5YLV - chains A and B; structure by X-ray diffraction, 2.80 A resolution.

[Chain A]
Molecule: Potassium-transporting ATPase alpha chain 1
From: Sus scrofa
Notes: EC 3.6.3.10
UniProtKB: P19156 (ATP4A_PIG); residues 0-1033 here correspond to UniProt positions 1-1034 (UniProt number = residue number + 1)
Amino-acid sequence (1034 residues; each row starts with the number of its first residue; numbering starts at 0):
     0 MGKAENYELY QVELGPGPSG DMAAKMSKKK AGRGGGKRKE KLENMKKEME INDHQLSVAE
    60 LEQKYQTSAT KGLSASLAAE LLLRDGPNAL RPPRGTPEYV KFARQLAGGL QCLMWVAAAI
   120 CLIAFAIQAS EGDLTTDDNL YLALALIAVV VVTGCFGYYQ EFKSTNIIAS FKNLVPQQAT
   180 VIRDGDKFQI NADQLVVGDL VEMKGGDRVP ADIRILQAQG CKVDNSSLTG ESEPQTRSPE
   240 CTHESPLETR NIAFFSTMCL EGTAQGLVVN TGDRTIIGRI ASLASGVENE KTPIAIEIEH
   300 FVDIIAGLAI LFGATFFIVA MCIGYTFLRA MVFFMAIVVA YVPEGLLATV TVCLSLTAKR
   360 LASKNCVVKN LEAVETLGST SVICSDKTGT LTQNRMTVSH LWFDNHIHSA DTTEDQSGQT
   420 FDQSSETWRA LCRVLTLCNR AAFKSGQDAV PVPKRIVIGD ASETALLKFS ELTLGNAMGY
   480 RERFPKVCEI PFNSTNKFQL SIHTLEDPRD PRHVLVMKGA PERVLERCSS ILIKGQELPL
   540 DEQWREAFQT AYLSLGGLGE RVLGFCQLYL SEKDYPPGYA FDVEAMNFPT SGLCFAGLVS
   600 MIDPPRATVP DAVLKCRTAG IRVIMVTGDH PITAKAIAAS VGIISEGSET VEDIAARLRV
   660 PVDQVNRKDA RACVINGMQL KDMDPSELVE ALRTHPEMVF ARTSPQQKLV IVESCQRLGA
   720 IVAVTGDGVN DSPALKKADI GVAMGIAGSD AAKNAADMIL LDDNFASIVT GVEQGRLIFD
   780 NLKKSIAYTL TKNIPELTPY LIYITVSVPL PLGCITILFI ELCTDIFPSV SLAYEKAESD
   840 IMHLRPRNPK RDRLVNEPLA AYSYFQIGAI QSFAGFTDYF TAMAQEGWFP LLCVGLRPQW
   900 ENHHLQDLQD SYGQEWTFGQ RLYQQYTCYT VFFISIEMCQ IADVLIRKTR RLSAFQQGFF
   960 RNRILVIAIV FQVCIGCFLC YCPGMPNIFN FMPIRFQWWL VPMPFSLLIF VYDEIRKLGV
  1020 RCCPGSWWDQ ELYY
Disordered / not traced: 0-46
Sequence notes: engineered mutation Cys220 (Arg221 in P19156), Cys593 (Ser594 in P19156), Ser1005 (Gly1006 in P19156)
Modified / non-standard residues: Asp385 (aspartate beryllium trifluoride; BFD)
Swiss-Prot annotation at these positions:
  - active site: Asp385 (4-aspartylphosphate intermediate)
  - binding site (K(+)): Val338, Ala339, Val341, Glu343, Glu795, Glu820
  - binding site (Mg(2+)): Asp385, Thr387, Asp726, Asp730
  - modified residue: Tyr6 (Phosphotyrosine), Tyr9 (Phosphotyrosine), Ser26 (Phosphoserine), Ser461 (Phosphoserine), Ser599 (Phosphoserine), Ser838 (Phosphoserine), Ser952 (Phosphoserine)
Ion coordination: rubidium ion site 1: Asp183, Asp185, Ser408, Gln418, Thr419; rubidium ion site 2 near Val341 (its only coordinating residue here); Mg2+: Asp385, Thr387, Asp726; rubidium ion site 3: Lys735, Ala737, Asp756
Small-molecule neighbours:
  - 8WX (2-(2-methyl-8-phenylmethoxy-imidazo[1,2-a]pyridin-3-yl)ethanenitrile): Ile119, Cys120, Ala123, Asp137, Asn138, Leu141, Val331, Met334, Ala335, Val338, Ala339, Glu795, Leu796, Pro798, Tyr799, Leu809, Pro810, Leu811, Gly812, Cys813
  - O-dodecanyl octaethylene glycol (CE1), molecule 1: Thr876, Ile993, Arg994, Phe995, Gln996, Leu999, Val1000, Pro1003, Phe1004
  - O-dodecanyl octaethylene glycol (CE1), molecule 2: Thr880, Gln884, Gln996
What the authors report for this chain:
  - mutagenesis - Y799W: increased catalytic activity on in the absence of K+
  - mutagenesis - E343D: abolished catalytic activity (citing earlier work)
  - mutagenesis - E343Q, E795D: decreased binding to K+ (citing earlier work)
  - mutagenesis - E795Q: unchanged binding to K+ (citing earlier work)
  - mutagenesis - D824N: increased catalytic activity (citing earlier work)
  - mutagenesis - Y799W: increased catalytic activity on vonoprazan
  - mutagenesis - Y799W/I803S, Y799W/I803S/L809S, Y799W/I803S/C813S, Y799W/I803S/I816S: increased catalytic activity on K+
  - mutagenesis - Y799W/L811G: decreased catalytic activity on K+

[Chain B]
Molecule: Potassium-transporting ATPase subunit beta
From: Sus scrofa
UniProtKB: P18434 (ATP4B_PIG); residue numbers follow UniProt; this construct covers 2-290
Amino-acid sequence (289 residues; each row starts with the number of its first residue):
     2 AALQEKKSCS QRMEEFQRYC WNPDTGQMLG RTLSRWVWIS LYYVAFYVVM SGIFALCIYV
    62 LMRTIDPYTP DYQDQLKSPG VTLRPDVYGE KGLDISYNVS DSTTWAGLAH TLHRFLAGYS
   122 PAAQEGSINC TSEKYFFQES FLAPNHTKFS CKFTADMLQN CSGRPDPTFG FAEGKPCFII
   182 KMNRIVKFLP GNSTAPRVDC AFLDQPRDGP PLQVEYFPAN GTYSLHYFPY YGKKAQPHYS
   242 NPLVAAKLLN VPRNRDVVIV CKILAEHVSF DNPHDPYEGK VEFKLKIQK
Disordered / not traced: 2-29
Disulfides: Cys131-Cys152, Cys162-Cys178, Cys201-Cys262
Covalently attached groups: N-acetylglucosamine (NAG) linked to Asn99, Asn130, Asn161; covalent link Gln139-Lys149
Small-molecule neighbours: O-dodecanyl octaethylene glycol (CE1): Cys58, Leu62, Thr65, Tyr73

[Interface between chain A and chain B]
Contacting residue pairs (75):
  Ala860(A) with Tyr44(B)
  Phe864(A) with Tyr48(B)
  Gln865(A) with Tyr44(B), hydrogen bond; Phe47(B)
  Ile869(A) with Phe47(B), hydrophobic; Met51(B), hydrophobic
  Phe872(A) with Met51(B), hydrophobic; Ser52(B); Phe55(B), hydrophobic
  Thr876(A) with Phe55(B)
  Phe879(A) with Phe55(B), hydrophobic; Leu62(B), hydrophobic
  Thr880(A) with Leu62(B)
  Ala883(A) with Leu62(B), hydrophobic; Met63(B), hydrophobic
  Gln884(A) with Asp72(B); Tyr73(B), hydrogen bond (backbone-backbone)
  Glu885(A) with Tyr73(B); Gln74(B); Asp75(B), hydrogen bond (side chain-backbone)
  Phe888(A) with Ile66(B), hydrophobic
  Pro889(A) with Met63(B)
  His903(A) with Tyr89(B), hydrogen bond (backbone-side chain)
  Gln905(A) with Thr83(B); Tyr89(B); Asn184(B), hydrogen bond (backbone-side chain); Tyr278(B)
  Asp906(A) with Thr83(B), hydrogen bond; Arg85(B), salt bridge; Lys182(B); Asn184(B)
  Gln908(A) with Arg185(B)
  Tyr911(A) with Asp67(B), hydrogen bond (side chain-backbone); Thr70(B), hydrogen bond (side chain-backbone); Pro71(B), hydrophobic; Asp72(B); Tyr231(B); Gly233(B); Lys234(B), hydrogen bond (backbone-backbone)
  Gly912(A) with Arg185(B), hydrogen bond (backbone-side chain); Tyr231(B)
  Gln913(A) with Pro71(B); Gln74(B); Leu77(B); Arg185(B); Ile186(B); Val187(B), hydrogen bond (side chain-backbone)
  Glu914(A) with Met183(B); Asn184(B), hydrogen bond (backbone-side chain); Arg185(B), salt bridge; Asn242(B), hydrogen bond
  Trp915(A) with Gln76(B); Leu77(B); Asn184(B)
  Thr916(A) with Asn184(B); Asp276(B), hydrogen bond; Tyr278(B)
  Gln919(A) with Gln76(B); Leu77(B); Ser79(B); Asp276(B); Glu279(B), hydrogen bond
  Tyr922(A) with Gln76(B); His275(B)
  Gln923(A) with Gln76(B), hydrogen bond
  Thr926(A) with Gln76(B)
  Asn986(A) with His275(B), hydrogen bond
  Arg994(A) with Tyr73(B); Asp75(B), salt bridge
  Gln996(A) with Tyr73(B), hydrogen bond
  Leu1007(A) with Met51(B), hydrophobic
  Tyr1011(A) with Tyr43(B), hydrogen bond; Phe47(B)
  Glu1030(A) with Ile40(B)
  Leu1031(A) with Tyr43(B)
Also at the interface, not in a pair above, chain A (41 interface residues in all): Tyr861, Ala868, Phe875, His902, Ser910, Phe1004, Trp1026
Also at the interface, not in a pair above, chain B (43 interface residues in all): Trp39, Ile54, Cys58, Pro68, Asp87

[Summary]
41 residues of chain A face 43 of chain B across their interface, with 19 hydrogen bonds and 3 salt bridges.
Polar pairs include Asp906(A)-Arg85(B), Glu914(A)-Arg185(B) and Arg994(A)-Asp75(B). From the paper:
Y799W/I803S, Y799W/I803S/L809S and Y799W/I803S/C813S of chain A, among others, increase catalytic activity on
K+; E343Q and E795D of chain A reduce binding to K+; 11 substitutions were tested in all.
Chain A is Potassium-transporting ATPase alpha chain 1 and chain B is Potassium-transporting ATPase subunit
beta, both from Sus scrofa; the structure, Crystal structure of the gastric proton pump complexed with
SCH28080, was determined by X-ray diffraction together with 5YLU from the same study.
